9H8K - chain A; structure by X-ray diffraction, 2.10 A resolution.

== Chain A ==
Protein: Polyphosphate kinase
From: Lysinibacillus fusiformis
UniProtKB: A0A1E4R1F9 (A0A1E4R1F9_9BACI); residue numbers follow UniProt; this construct covers 1-269
Sequence (269 residues; each row starts with the number of its first residue):
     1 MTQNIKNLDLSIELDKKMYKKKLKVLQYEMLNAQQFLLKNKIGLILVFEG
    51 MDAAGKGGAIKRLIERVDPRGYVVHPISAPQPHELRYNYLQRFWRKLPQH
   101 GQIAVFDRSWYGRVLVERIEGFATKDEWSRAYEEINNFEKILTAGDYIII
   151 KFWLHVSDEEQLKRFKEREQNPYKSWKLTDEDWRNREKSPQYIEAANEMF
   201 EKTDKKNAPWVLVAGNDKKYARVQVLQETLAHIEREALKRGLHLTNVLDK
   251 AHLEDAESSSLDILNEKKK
Not modelled in the structure: 250-269
Ligand contacts:
  - adenosine monophosphate (AMP), molecule 1: Ile77, Ser78, Ala79, Pro80, Gln81, Arg92, Arg108, Gly112, Val116, Glu117, Phe122, Lys177
  - adenosine monophosphate (AMP), molecule 2: Leu162, Lys166, Glu169, Asp180, Trp183
Reported in the primary citation:
  - binding site for phosphate ion: Asp52 to Lys56, Gly57, Arg168
  - binding site for adenosine monophosphate: Ser78, Ala79, Arg108, Glu117

== Summary ==
Chain A binds adenosine monophosphate. The paper reports a binding site for adenosine monophosphate at Ser78,
Ala79 and Arg108 among others; a binding site for phosphate ion at Asp52, Gly57 and Arg168.
Chain A is Polyphosphate kinase (Lysinibacillus fusiformis); the structure, Crystal Structure of Polyphosphate
kinase 2-II (PPK2-II) from Lysinibacillus fusiformis bound to AMP, was determined by X-ray diffraction,
deposited together with 9GP9, 9H8J and 9H8L.
